Entry 8YHA (electron microscopy, 3.40 A resolution); this record covers chains B and C of the 12 polymer chains in the assembly.

[Chain B]
Molecule: CRISPR-associated endoribonuclease Cse3
Source organism: Candidatus Cloacimonetes bacterium ADurb.Bin088
Notes: EC 3.1.-.-
Reference sequence: A0A1V6F8C4 (A0A1V6F8C4_9BACT); numbering as in UniProt (aligned over 1-272)
Sequence (272 residues; row label = number of the first residue in the row):
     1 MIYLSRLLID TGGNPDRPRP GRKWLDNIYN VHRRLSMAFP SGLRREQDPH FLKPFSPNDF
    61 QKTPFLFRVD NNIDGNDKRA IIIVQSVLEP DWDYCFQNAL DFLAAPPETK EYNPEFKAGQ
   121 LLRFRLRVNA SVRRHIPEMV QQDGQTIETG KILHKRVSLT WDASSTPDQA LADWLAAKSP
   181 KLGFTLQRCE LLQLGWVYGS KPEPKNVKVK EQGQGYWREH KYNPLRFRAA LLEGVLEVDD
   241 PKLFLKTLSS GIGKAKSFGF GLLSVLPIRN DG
Not modelled in the structure: 269-272

[Chain C]
Molecule: 61-nt crRNA
Source organism: Candidatus Cloacimonadota bacterium
Sequence (61 nucleotides; numbered 1 to 61; the number before each row is that of its first residue):
     1 GUGAACCGGA GAAGUCAUUU AAUAAGGCCA CUGUUAAAAA GUAUUCCCCA CGCAUGUGGG
    61 G

[How chain B and chain C interact]
Contacting residue pairs (58):
  Asn129(B) with U45(C), hydrogen bond to the base
  Ser131(B) with U45(C), hydrogen bond to the base
  Val132(B) with U57(C), phosphate contact
  Arg133(B) with C49(C), base contact; G56(C), sugar contact; U57(C), base contact; G58(C), hydrogen bond to the base; G59(C), base contact
  Arg134(B) with G56(C), salt bridge to the phosphate
  His135(B) with C53(C), hydrogen bond to the base; A54(C), hydrogen bond to the base; U55(C), sugar contact
  Ile136(B) with U55(C), sugar contact
  Glu138(B) with U44(C), base contact
  Met139(B) with U44(C), base contact
  Val140(B) with U44(C), base contact
  Lys155(B) with U44(C), base contact; C46(C), salt bridge to the phosphate; C47(C), phosphate contact
  Arg156(B) with U45(C), base contact; C47(C), base contact; C48(C), base contact; G58(C), hydrogen bond to the base; G59(C), hydrogen bond to the base; G60(C), hydrogen bond to the base
  Val157(B) with U44(C), sugar contact; U45(C), base contact
  Ser158(B) with U45(C), hydrogen bond to the phosphate
  Thr160(B) with U42(C), base contact; A43(C), base contact
  Trp161(B) with U42(C), stacking on the base
  Asp162(B) with U42(C), base contact; A43(C), hydrogen bond to the base
  Ala163(B) with A43(C), base contact
  Lys178(B) with G58(C), salt bridge to the phosphate
  Gly195(B) with G41(C), base contact
  Trp196(B) with G41(C), hydrogen bond to the base; U45(C), base contact
  Tyr198(B) with G41(C), hydrogen bond to the base
  Lys201(B) with G61(C), sugar contact
  Asn223(B) with C46(C), hydrogen bond to the sugar; G61(C), base contact
  Pro224(B) with C46(C), sugar contact
  Leu225(B) with C46(C), base contact; G61(C), base contact
  Arg226(B) with U45(C), base contact; C46(C), salt bridge to the phosphate
  Phe227(B) with U45(C), base contact; C46(C), base contact; G61(C), base contact
  Arg228(B) with U42(C), salt bridge to the phosphate; U45(C), base contact
  Gly253(B) with G59(C), phosphate contact
  Lys254(B) with G58(C), salt bridge to the phosphate; G59(C), salt bridge to the phosphate
  Lys256(B) with G59(C), salt bridge to the phosphate; G60(C), phosphate contact
  Phe258(B) with G61(C), base contact
Also at the interface, not in a pair above, chain B (37 interface residues in all): Trp174, Leu194, Glu203, Ser257
Also at the interface, not in a pair above, chain C (19 interface residues in all): G52

[In short]
37 residues of chain B face 19 of chain C across their interface; the contacts include 13 hydrogen bonds, 8
salt bridges and 1 aromatic stacking contact. Among the polar pairs are Asn129(B)-U45(C), Ser131(B)-U45(C) and
Arg133(B)-G58(C).
Here chain B is CRISPR-associated endoribonuclease Cse3 (Candidatus Cloacimonetes bacterium ADurb.Bin088) and
chain C is a 61-nt crRNA (Candidatus Cloacimonadota bacterium). Entry 8YHA (Type I-EHNH Cascade-ssDNA complex)
was determined by electron microscopy, deposited together with 8YDB, 8YEO and 8YH9.
